1DSE - chain A; structure by X-ray diffraction, 2.00 A resolution.

Chain A:
Name: Cytochrome C peroxidase
From: Saccharomyces cerevisiae
Notes: EC 1.11.1.5
Reference sequence: P00431 (CCPR_YEAST); residues 3-294 here correspond to UniProt positions 70-361 (UniProt number = residue number + 67)
Sequence (292 residues; numbered 3 to 294; the number before each row is that of its first residue):
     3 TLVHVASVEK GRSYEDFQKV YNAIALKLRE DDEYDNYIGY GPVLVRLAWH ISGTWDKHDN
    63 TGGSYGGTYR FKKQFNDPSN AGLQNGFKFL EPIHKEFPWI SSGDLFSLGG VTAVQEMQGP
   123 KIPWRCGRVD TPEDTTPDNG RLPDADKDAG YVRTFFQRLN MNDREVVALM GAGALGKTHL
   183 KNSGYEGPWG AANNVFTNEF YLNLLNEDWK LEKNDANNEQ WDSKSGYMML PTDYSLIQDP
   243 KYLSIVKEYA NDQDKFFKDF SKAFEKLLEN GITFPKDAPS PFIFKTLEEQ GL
Differences from the reference sequence: conflict Thr3 (Pro70 in P00431), Ile53 (Thr120 in P00431), Gln76 (Glu143 in P00431), Gly152 (Asp219 in P00431); engineered mutation Gly175 (His242 in P00431)
Swiss-Prot annotation at these positions:
  - active site: His52 (Proton acceptor), Trp191 (Tryptophan radical intermediate)
  - site: Arg48 (Transition state stabilizer)
  - modified residue: Tyr153 (Phosphotyrosine)
Small-molecule neighbours: heme (HEM): Asp37, Pro44, Val45, Val47, Arg48, Trp51, Ala83, Pro145, Asp146, Ala147, Val154, Phe158, Leu171, Met172, Ala174, Leu177, Gly178, Lys179, Thr180, His181, Asn184, Ser185, Tyr187, Trp191, Leu232, Thr234, Phe262, Phe266
Reported in the primary citation:
  - conformationally variable residues (loop rearrangement, side-chain flip): His52, Thr70 to Asn82, Pro134 to Asn141, Ala174 to Ala176
  - contacts within the chain: Phe73-Phe77 (hydrophobic contact)

Summary:
Bound to chain A: heme. Curated annotation (UniProt) lists active-site residues His52 and Trp191. The paper
reports conformational variability at His52, Thr70 and Pro134 among others; contacts within the chain
involving Phe73 and Phe77.
Chain A is Cytochrome C peroxidase (Saccharomyces cerevisiae); the structure, Cytochrome C peroxidase H175G
mutant, imidazole complex, with phosphate bound, ph 6, 100K, was determined by X-ray diffraction together with
1DS4, 1DSG, 1DSO and 1DSP from the same study.
